5ITY - chains A and D; structure by X-ray diffraction, 2.48 A resolution.

# Chain A
Protein: Endonuclease 8-like 1
From: Homo sapiens
Notes: EC 3.2.2.-, 4.2.99.18
UniProt: Q96FI4 (NEIL1_HUMAN); numbering as in UniProt (aligned over 1-390)
Sequence (400 residues; each row starts with the number of its first residue):
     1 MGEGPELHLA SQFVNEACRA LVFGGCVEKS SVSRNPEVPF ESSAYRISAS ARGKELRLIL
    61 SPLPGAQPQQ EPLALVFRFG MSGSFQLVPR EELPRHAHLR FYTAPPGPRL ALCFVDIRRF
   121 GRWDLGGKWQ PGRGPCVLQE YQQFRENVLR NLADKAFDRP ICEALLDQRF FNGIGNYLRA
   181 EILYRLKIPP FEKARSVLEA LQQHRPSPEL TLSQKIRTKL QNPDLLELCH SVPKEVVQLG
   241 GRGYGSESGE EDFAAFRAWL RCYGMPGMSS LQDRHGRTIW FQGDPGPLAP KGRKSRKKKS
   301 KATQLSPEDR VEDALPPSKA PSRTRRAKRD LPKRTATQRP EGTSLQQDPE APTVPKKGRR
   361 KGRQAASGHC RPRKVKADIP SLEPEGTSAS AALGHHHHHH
Unresolved in the structure: 1, 203-221, 245-249, 291-400
Construct notes: engineered mutation Gly2 (Pro in Q96FI4), Arg242 (Lys in Q96FI4); expression tag (391-400)
Swiss-Prot annotation at these positions:
  - active site (Proton donor): Glu3, Lys54, Arg339
  - binding site (DNA): Asn176, Arg339
  - natural variant: Ala44 (A44D: Found in a patient with childhood-onset nephrotic syndrome, focal segmental glomerulosclerosis and end-stage renal disease; uncertain significance), Ala156 (A156T: Found in a patient with childhood-onset steroid-resistant nephrotic syndrome; uncertain significance), Glu181 (E181K: Found in a patient with nephrotic syndrome also carrying mutation P-159 in MYO1E), Arg242 (K242R: In RNA edited version; this construct carries the variant)
  - mutagenesis: Glu3 (E3Q: Loss of glycosylase and AP lyase activity), Lys54 (K54L: Loss of glycosylase activity), Arg277 (R277A: Strongly reduced glycosylase activity. Has little effect on AP lyase activity)
Reported in the primary citation:
  - binding site for the 26-nt DNA strand (chain D): Met81, Arg118, Phe120, Tyr177, Arg242, Phe256, Arg257, Tyr263
  - conformationally variable residues (loop rearrangement, side-chain flip): Gly240 to Asp252
  - binding site for the 26-nt DNA strand (chain D): Glu6 (from molecular simulation)
  - catalytic residues: Glu6, Arg242 (from molecular simulation)
  - mutagenesis - R242K: increased catalytic activity on Tg
  - mutagenesis - E6A, R242Q (15-fold): decreased catalytic activity on Tg
  - mutagenesis - R242K: unchanged catalytic activity (lyase activity)

# Chain D
Molecule: 26-nt DNA strand
Sequence (26 nucleotides; row label = number of the first residue in the row; note: 2 numbers in that range are skipped by the numbering (no residue carries them; nothing is unmodelled there)):
   291 CGTCCAXGTC TAC
   306 TAGACCTGGA CGG
Modified positions: CTG ((5R,6S)-5,6-dihydro-5,6-dihydroxythymidine-5'-monophosphate) at position 297

# How chain A and chain D interact
Contacting residue pairs - 45 pairs, chain A then chain D:
  Gly2(A) - CTG_297(D)  base contact
  Gly2(A) - DG298(D)  phosphate contact
  Glu3(A) - CTG_297(D)  phosphate contact
  Glu3(A) - DG298(D)  phosphate contact
  Glu6(A) - CTG_297(D)  base contact
  Arg34(A) - DC311(D)  salt bridge to the phosphate
  Lys54(A) - DG298(D)  salt bridge to the phosphate
  Lys54(A) - DT299(D)  salt bridge to the phosphate
  Arg78(A) - DC300(D)  salt bridge to the phosphate
  Gly80(A) - DG298(D)  sugar contact
  Met81(A) - DA296(D)  sugar contact
  Met81(A) - CTG_297(D)  phosphate contact
  Met81(A) - DG298(D)  sugar contact
  Arg95(A) - DG313(D)  salt bridge to the phosphate
  His96(A) - DT312(D)  hydrogen bond to the phosphate
  His96(A) - DG313(D)  salt bridge to the phosphate
  Ile117(A) - DT312(D)  sugar contact
  Ile117(A) - DG313(D)  sugar contact
  Arg118(A) - DA296(D)  base contact
  Arg118(A) - DC311(D)  hydrogen bond to the base
  Arg118(A) - DT312(D)  base contact
  Arg119(A) - DC311(D)  salt bridge to the phosphate
  Arg119(A) - DT312(D)  salt bridge to the phosphate
  Phe120(A) - DG298(D)  base contact
  Phe120(A) - DC310(D)  base contact
  Phe120(A) - DC311(D)  base contact
  Gln130(A) - DC300(D)  phosphate contact
  Arg133(A) - DT299(D)  salt bridge to the phosphate
  Gln168(A) - DT299(D)  phosphate contact
  Gly175(A) - DG298(D)  phosphate contact
  Asn176(A) - CTG_297(D)  hydrogen bond to the phosphate
  Asn176(A) - DG298(D)  hydrogen bond to the phosphate
  Tyr177(A) - CTG_297(D)  base contact
  Arg242(A) - CTG_297(D)  base contact
  Phe256(A) - CTG_297(D)  base contact
  Arg257(A) - CTG_297(D)  base contact
  Tyr263(A) - DA296(D)  hydrogen bond to the phosphate
  Tyr263(A) - CTG_297(D)  hydrogen bond to the phosphate
  Arg274(A) - DT306(D)  hydrogen bond to the phosphate
  His275(A) - DT299(D)  hydrogen bond to the base
  His275(A) - DC300(D)  base contact
  His275(A) - DG308(D)  hydrogen bond to the base
  Arg277(A) - CTG_297(D)  salt bridge to the phosphate
  Arg277(A) - DG298(D)  salt bridge to the phosphate
  Thr278(A) - DA296(D)  hydrogen bond to the phosphate
Also at the interface, not in a pair above, chain A (30 interface residues in all): Arg122, Ile174
Also at the interface, not in a pair above, chain D (13 interface residues in all): DA307, DA309

# Overview
The interface between chain A and chain D involves 30 residues on one side and 13 on the other; the contacts
include 10 hydrogen bonds and 11 salt bridges. Among the polar pairs are Arg118(A)-DC311(D),
His275(A)-DT299(D) and His275(A)-DG308(D). The paper reports catalytic residues Glu6(A) and Arg242(A); E6A and
R242Q of chain A reduce catalytic activity on Tg.
Here chain A is Endonuclease 8-like 1 (Homo sapiens) and chain D is a 26-nt DNA strand. Entry 5ITY (Crystal
Structure of Human NEIL1(P2G) bound to duplex DNA containing Thymine Glycol) was determined by X-ray
diffraction together with 5ITQ, 5ITR, 5ITT, 5ITU and 5ITX from the same study.
